PDB entry 6TI7 | solid-state NMR | chains G and P of the 16 polymer chains in the assembly

Chain G (and P):
Name: Amyloid-beta precursor protein
Source organism: Homo sapiens
Notes: chain P of this document is another copy of the same molecule, construct and numbering; everything in this record applies to it too
UniProt: P05067 (A4_HUMAN), isoform P05067-6; residues 1-40 here correspond to UniProt positions 616-655 (UniProt number = residue number + 615)
Amino-acid sequence (40 residues; row label = number of the first residue in the row):
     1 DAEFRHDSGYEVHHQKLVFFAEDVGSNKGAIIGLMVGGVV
Not modelled in the structure: 1-10

How chain G and chain P interact:
Contacting residue pairs (4; chain G residue first):
  Ile31(G) - Val40(P)
  Gly37(G) - Met35(P)
  Val39(G) - Ile31(P)
  Val40(G) - Ile31(P)
Also at the interface, not in a pair above, chain G (5 interface residues in all): Met35
Also at the interface, not in a pair above, chain P (5 interface residues in all): Ile32, Gly37

Overview:
Chain G and chain P each contribute 5 residues to their interface.
Chain G and chain P are both Amyloid-beta precursor protein (Homo sapiens); the structure, Mixing Abeta(1-40)
and Abeta(1-42) peptides generates unique amyloid fibrils, was determined by solid-state NMR (same publication
as 6TI6).
